9JYZ - chains D and f of the 66 polymer chains in the assembly; structure by electron microscopy, 2.70 A resolution.

[Chain D]
Protein: Tail fiber protein
Source organism: Escherichia phage T7
UniProtKB: P03748 (FIBER_BPT7); numbering as in UniProt (aligned over 1-553)
Sequence (553 residues; each row starts with the number of its first residue):
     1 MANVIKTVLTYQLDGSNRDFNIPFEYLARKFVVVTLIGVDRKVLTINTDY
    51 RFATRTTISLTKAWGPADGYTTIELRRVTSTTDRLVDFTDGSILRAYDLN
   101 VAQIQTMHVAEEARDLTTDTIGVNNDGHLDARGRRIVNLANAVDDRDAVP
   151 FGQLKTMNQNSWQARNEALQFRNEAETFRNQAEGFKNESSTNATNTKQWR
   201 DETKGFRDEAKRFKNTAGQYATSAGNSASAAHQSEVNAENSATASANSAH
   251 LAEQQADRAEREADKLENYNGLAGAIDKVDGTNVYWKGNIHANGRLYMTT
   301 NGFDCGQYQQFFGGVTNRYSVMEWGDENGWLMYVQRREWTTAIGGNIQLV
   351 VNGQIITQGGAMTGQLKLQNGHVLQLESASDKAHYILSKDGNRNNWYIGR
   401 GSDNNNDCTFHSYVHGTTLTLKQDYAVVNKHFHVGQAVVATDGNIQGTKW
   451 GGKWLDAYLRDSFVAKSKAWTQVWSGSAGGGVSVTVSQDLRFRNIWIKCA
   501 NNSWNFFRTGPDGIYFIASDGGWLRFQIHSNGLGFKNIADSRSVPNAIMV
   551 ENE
Not modelled in the structure: 1-2, 144-553

[Chain f]
Protein: Tail tubular protein gp11
Source organism: Escherichia phage T7
UniProtKB: P03746 (TUBE1_BPT7); residue numbers follow UniProt; this construct covers 1-196
Sequence (196 residues; each row starts with the number of its first residue):
     1 MRSYDMNVETAAELSAVNDILASIGEPPVSTLEGDANADAANARRILNKI
    51 NRQIQSRGWTFNIEEGITLLPDVYSNLIVYSDDYLSLMSTSGQSIYVNRG
   101 GYVYDRTSQSDRFDSGITVNIIRLRDYDEMPECFRYWIVTKASRQFNNRF
   151 FGAPEVEGVLQEEEDEARRLCMEYEMDYGGYNMLDGDAFTSGLLTR
Not modelled in the structure: 1

[Chain D / chain f interface]
Pairs across the interface (23; chain D residue first):
  Phe24(D) - Asn7(f)
  Glu25(D) - Asn7(f)
  Glu25(D) - Val8(f)
  Glu25(D) - Glu9(f)  hydrogen bond (side chain-backbone)
  Tyr26(D) - Asp5(f)
  Tyr26(D) - Met6(f)
  Tyr26(D) - Asn7(f)  hydrogen bond (backbone-backbone)
  Tyr26(D) - Val8(f)
  Leu27(D) - Tyr4(f)
  Leu27(D) - Asp5(f)
  Leu27(D) - Met6(f)
  Leu27(D) - Val8(f)  hydrophobic
  Arg29(D) - Asp5(f)
  Lys30(D) - Tyr4(f)
  Arg55(D) - Met6(f)  hydrogen bond (side chain-backbone)
  Arg55(D) - Asn7(f)  hydrogen bond (backbone-side chain)
  Thr56(D) - Asn7(f)
  Leu85(D) - Tyr4(f)  hydrophobic
  Leu85(D) - Met6(f)  hydrophobic
  Tyr97(D) - Arg2(f)
  Tyr97(D) - Ser3(f)  hydrogen bond (side chain-backbone)
  Tyr97(D) - Met6(f)
  Val101(D) - Met6(f)  hydrophobic
Also at the interface, not in a pair above, chain D (14 interface residues in all): Ala28, Ile104, His108

[In short]
Chain D and chain f form an interface of 14 and 8 residues respectively; the contacts include 5 hydrogen
bonds. Polar pairs include Glu25(D)-Glu9(f), Arg55(D)-Met6(f) and Arg55(D)-Asn7(f).
Chain D is Tail fiber protein and chain f is Tail tubular protein gp11, both from Escherichia phage T7; the
structure, portal-tail complex of mature T7, was determined by electron microscopy together with 9JYY and 9JZ0
from the same study.
